PDB entry 3VH6 | X-ray diffraction, 3.35 A resolution | chains A and T of the 4 polymer chains in the assembly

# Chain A
Protein: Cenp-S
Source organism: Gallus gallus
Notes: engineered mutation(s): C26A, C28A, C55A
Chain sequence (140 residues; row label = number of the first residue in the row; numbering starts at 0):
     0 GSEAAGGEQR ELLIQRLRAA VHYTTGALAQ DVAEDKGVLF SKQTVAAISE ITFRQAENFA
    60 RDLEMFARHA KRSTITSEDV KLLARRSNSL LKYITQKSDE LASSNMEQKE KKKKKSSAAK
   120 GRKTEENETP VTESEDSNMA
Disordered / not traced: 0-5, 104-139
Reported in the primary citation:
  - mutagenesis - F65E/H68E/L81R/R84E: abolished binding to Cenp-T (chain T)

# Chain T
Protein: Cenp-T
Source organism: Gallus gallus
Notes: fragment: C-terminal histone fold
UniProtKB: F1NPG5 (F1NPG5_CHICK); residues 531-639 here correspond to UniProt positions 54-162 (UniProt number = residue number - 477)
Chain sequence (111 residues; each row starts with the number of its first residue):
   529 GSTREPEIAS SLIKQIFSHY VKTPVTRDAY KIVEKASERY FKQISSDLEA YSQHAGRKTV
   589 EMADVELLMR RQGLVTDKMP LHVLVERHLP LEYRKLLIPI AVSGNKVIPA K
Disordered / not traced: 529-532, 630-639
Differences from the reference sequence: expression tag (529-530); engineered mutation Ala564 (Cys87 in F1NPG5), Ala638 (Cys161 in F1NPG5)
Reported in the primary citation:
  - mutagenesis - Q543A/R555A/K586A: decreased binding to DNA
  - mutagenesis - Y579A/H582E/L595R/R598E: abolished binding to Cenp-S (chain A)
  - mutagenesis - Y579A/H582E/L595R/R598E: decreased localization
  - mutagenesis - Y579A/H582E/L595R/R598E: decreased growth

# Interface between chain A and chain T
Pairs across the interface (18; chain A residue first):
  Asp61(A) with Arg599(T), salt bridge
  Met64(A) with Leu595(T), hydrophobic; Arg598(T)
  Phe65(A) with His582(T), hydrogen bond (backbone-side chain); Arg599(T)
  His68(A) with Tyr579(T), hydrogen bond (side chain-backbone); Ala583(T); Arg585(T), hydrogen bond; Asp592(T), salt bridge
  Ala69(A) with His582(T)
  Arg71(A) with His582(T)
  Asp78(A) with His582(T), salt bridge
  Leu81(A) with Arg599(T)
  Leu82(A) with Arg599(T), hydrogen bond (backbone-side chain)
  Arg84(A) with Ser574(T); Asp575(T), salt bridge; Ala578(T)
  Arg85(A) with Arg599(T), hydrogen bond (side chain-backbone)
Interface residues without a listed pair, chain A (13 interface residues in all): Arg60, Glu77
Interface residues without a listed pair, chain T (13 interface residues in all): Ala591, Asp605

# In short
Chain A and chain T each contribute 13 residues to their interface, with 5 hydrogen bonds and 4 salt bridges.
Polar pairs include Asp61(A)-Arg599(T), His68(A)-Asp592(T) and Asp78(A)-His582(T). The paper reports that
F65E/H68E/L81R/R84E of chain A abolish binding to Cenp-T (chain T); Q543A/R555A/K586A of chain T reduce
binding to DNA.
Here chain A is Cenp-S and chain T is Cenp-T, both from Gallus gallus. Entry 3VH6 (Crystal structure of the
chicken CENP-T histone fold/CENP-W/CENP-S/CENP-X heterotetrameric complex, crystal form II) was determined by
X-ray diffraction (same publication as 3B0B, 3B0C, 3B0D and 3VH5).
